4CHE - chain A; structure by X-ray diffraction, 1.80 A resolution.

Chain A:
Protein: Polymerase basic protein 2
Organism: Thogoto virus
Notes: fragment: putative cap-binding domain, residues 323-486
UniProt: Q9YNA4 (PB2_THOGV); residue numbers follow UniProt; this construct covers 323-486
Chain sequence (168 residues; each row starts with the number of its first residue):
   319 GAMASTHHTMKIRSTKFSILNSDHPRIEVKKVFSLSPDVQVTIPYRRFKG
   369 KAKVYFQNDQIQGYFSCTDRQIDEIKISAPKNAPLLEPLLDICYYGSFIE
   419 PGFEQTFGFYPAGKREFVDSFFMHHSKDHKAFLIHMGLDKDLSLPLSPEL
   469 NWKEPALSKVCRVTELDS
Unresolved in the structure: 319-325
Sequence notes: expression tag (319-322)
What the authors report for this chain:
  - contacts within the chain: R344-Y413 (hydrogen bond)
  - mutagenesis - R344A: unchanged expression
  - mutagenesis - R344A: unchanged catalytic activity

In short:
The paper reports that R344A leaves expression unchanged; contacts within the chain involving R344 and Y413.
Chain A is Polymerase basic protein 2 (Thogoto virus); the structure, Crystal structure of the putative
cap-binding domain of the PB2 subunit of Thogoto virus polymerase, was determined by X-ray diffraction
together with 4CGS, 4CGX, 4CHC, 4CHD and 4CHF from the same study.
